2AA1 - chains C and D of the 4 polymer chains in the assembly; structure by X-ray diffraction, 1.80 A resolution.

# Chain C
Protein: Hemoglobin alpha-1 chain
Source organism: Trematomus newnesi
UniProt: P45718 (HBA1_TRENE); residues 1-142 here = UniProt positions 1-142
Sequence (143 residues; each row starts with the number of its first residue; numbering starts at 0):
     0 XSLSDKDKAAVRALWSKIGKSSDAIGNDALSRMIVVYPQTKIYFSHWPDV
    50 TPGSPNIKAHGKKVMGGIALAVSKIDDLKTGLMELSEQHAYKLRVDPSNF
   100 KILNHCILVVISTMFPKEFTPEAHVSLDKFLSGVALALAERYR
Modified residues: ACE (acetyl group) at position 0
Curated features (UniProtKB/Swiss-Prot):
  - binding site (O2): His-59
  - binding site (heme b): His-88
  - modified residue: Ser-1 (N-acetylserine)
Metal / ion sites: heme Fe near His-88 (its only coordinating residue here)
Small-molecule neighbours: heme (HEM): Met-32, Thr-39, Tyr-42, Phe-43, His-45, Trp-46, His-59, Lys-62, Val-63, Gly-66, Ile-67, Leu-84, Gln-87, His-88, Leu-92, Val-94, Asn-98, Phe-99, Leu-102, Asn-103, Ile-106, Leu-137

# Chain D
Protein: Hemoglobin beta-C chain
Source organism: Trematomus newnesi
UniProt: P45721 (HBBC_TRENE); residue numbers follow UniProt; this construct covers 1-146
Sequence (146 residues; numbered 1 to 146; the number before each row is that of its first residue):
     1 VEWTDFERATIKDIFSKLEYDVVGPATLARCLVVYPWTQRYFGKFGNLYN
    51 AAAIAQNAMVSKHGTTILNGLDRAVKNMDDITNTYAELSVLHSEKLHVDP
   101 DNFKLLADCLTIVVAARFGSAFTGEVQAAFQKFMAVVVSSLGKQYR
Metal / ion sites: heme Fe near His-92 (its only coordinating residue here)
Small-molecule neighbours: heme (HEM): Thr-38, Tyr-41, Phe-42, Phe-45, His-63, Thr-66, Ile-67, Gly-70, Leu-71, Arg-73, Tyr-85, Leu-88, Leu-91, His-92, Leu-96, Val-98, Asn-102, Phe-103, Leu-106, Met-134, Leu-141

# Interface between chain C and chain D
Contacting residue pairs - 35 pairs, chain C then chain D:
  Arg-31(C) / Phe-122(D)  hydrogen bond (side chain-backbone)
  Arg-31(C) / Thr-123(D)
  Arg-31(C) / Gly-124(D)
  Arg-31(C) / Gln-127(D)  hydrogen bond
  Val-34(C) / Gly-124(D)
  Val-34(C) / Glu-125(D)
  Val-35(C) / Gly-124(D)
  Val-35(C) / Gln-127(D)
  Val-35(C) / Ala-128(D)
  Val-35(C) / Gln-131(D)
  Tyr-36(C) / Gln-131(D)  hydrogen bond
  Lys-100(C) / Lys-104(D)
  His-104(C) / Asp-108(D)
  His-104(C) / Gln-131(D)  hydrogen bond
  Leu-107(C) / Ile-112(D)
  Val-108(C) / Ile-112(D)
  Val-108(C) / Ala-115(D)
  Val-108(C) / Gln-127(D)
  Ser-111(C) / Ile-112(D)  hydrogen bond (side chain-backbone)
  Ser-111(C) / Ala-116(D)  hydrogen bond (side chain-backbone)
  Thr-112(C) / Ala-115(D)
  Thr-112(C) / Gly-119(D)
  Pro-115(C) / Ala-116(D)  hydrophobic
  Phe-118(C) / Arg-30(D)  hydrogen bond (backbone-side chain)
  Phe-118(C) / Ile-112(D)  hydrophobic
  Thr-119(C) / Arg-30(D)  hydrogen bond (backbone-side chain)
  Pro-120(C) / Arg-30(D)
  Pro-120(C) / Val-33(D)
  Pro-120(C) / Val-34(D)
  Glu-121(C) / Ala-51(D)
  His-123(C) / Arg-30(D)  hydrogen bond
  His-123(C) / Val-34(D)
  His-123(C) / Ile-112(D)
  Val-124(C) / Val-33(D)
  Val-124(C) / Val-34(D)
Interface residues without a listed pair, chain C (19 interface residues in all): Cys-105, Asp-127
Interface residues without a listed pair, chain D (19 interface residues in all): Tyr-35, Thr-111

# In short
The chain C/chain D interface involves 19 residues from each chain, with 9 hydrogen bonds. Polar pairs include
Arg-31(C)/Phe-122(D), Arg-31(C)/Gln-127(D) and Tyr-36(C)/Gln-131(D). Ligands of chain C: heme. Ligands of
chain D: heme. From UniProt: O2-binding residue His-59(C) and heme b-binding residue His-88(C) on chain C.
Chain C is Hemoglobin alpha-1 chain and chain D is Hemoglobin beta-C chain, both from Trematomus newnesi; the
structure, Crystal structure of the cathodic hemoglobin isolated from the Antarctic fish Trematomus Newnesi,
was determined by X-ray diffraction.
